PDB entry 6L2C | X-ray diffraction, 2.44 A resolution | chains C and D of the 4 polymer chains in the assembly

Chain C (and D):
Name: Acetyl-CoA-acetyltransferase, putative
Source organism: Aspergillus fumigatus A1163
Notes: chain D of this document is another copy of the same molecule, construct and numbering; everything in this record applies to it too
UniProt: B0XMC1 (B0XMC1_ASPFC); residues 32-433 here = UniProt positions 32-433
Sequence (402 residues; numbered 32 to 433; the number before each row is that of its first residue):
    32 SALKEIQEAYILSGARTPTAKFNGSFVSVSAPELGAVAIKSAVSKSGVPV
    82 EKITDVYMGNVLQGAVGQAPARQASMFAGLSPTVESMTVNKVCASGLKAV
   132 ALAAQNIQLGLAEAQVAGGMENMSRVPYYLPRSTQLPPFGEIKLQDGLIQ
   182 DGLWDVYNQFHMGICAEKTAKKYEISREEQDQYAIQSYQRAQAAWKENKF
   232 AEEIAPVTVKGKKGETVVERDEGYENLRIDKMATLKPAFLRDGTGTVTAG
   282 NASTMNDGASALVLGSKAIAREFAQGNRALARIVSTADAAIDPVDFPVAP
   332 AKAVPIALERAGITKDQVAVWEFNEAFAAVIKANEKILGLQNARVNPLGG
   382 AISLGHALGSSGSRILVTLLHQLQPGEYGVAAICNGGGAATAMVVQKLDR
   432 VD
Unresolved in the structure: 32-35
Modified / non-standard residues: Cys124 (S-hydroxycysteine; CSO)
Small-molecule neighbours: coenzyme A (COA): Cys124, Leu184, His192, Met193, Tyr219, Asn257, Leu258, Arg259, Lys262, Met263, Leu266, Phe270, Ala280, Gly281, Ala283, Ser284, Thr285, Met286, Phe327, Ala357, Phe358, His387, Leu389
From the paper describing this entry:
  - catalytic residues: Cys124, His387, Cys415 (by similarity / conservation)
  - mutagenesis - C124S, H387F, C415S: abolished catalytic activity
  - binding site for coenzyme A: Asn257, Leu258, Arg259, Met286
  - specificity-determining residues: Asn257, Leu258, Arg259, Met286

Chain C / chain D interface:
Pairs across the interface (145):
  Glu36(C) with Glu36(D); Ile37(D)
  Ile37(C) with Glu36(D); Ile37(D), hydrophobic; Leu140(D)
  Phe53(C) with Arg163(D)
  Asn54(C) with Thr165(D), hydrogen bond
  Val58(C) with Gln166(D)
  Tyr88(C) with Lys129(D), hydrogen bond
  Gln94(C) with Gln94(D), hydrogen bond; Asn121(D), hydrogen bond; Asp182(D)
  Gly95(C) with Tyr160(D); Asp182(D)
  Ala96(C) with Tyr160(D); Gln181(D); Asp182(D), hydrogen bond (backbone-side chain)
  Val97(C) with Asp182(D)
  Gly98(C) with Gln181(D); Asp182(D), hydrogen bond (backbone-side chain)
  Gln99(C) with Gln181(D); Asp182(D); Gly183(D), hydrogen bond (side chain-backbone); Trp185(D); Val187(D); Met193(D), hydrogen bond; Gly417(D); Gly418(D)
  Ala100(C) with Val123(D), hydrophobic
  Pro101(C) with Asn121(D)
  Arg103(C) with Tyr188(D); Ala321(D); Ile322(D), hydrogen bond (side chain-backbone); Gly418(D), hydrogen bond (side chain-backbone)
  Gln104(C) with Val187(D); Tyr188(D), hydrogen bond (backbone-side chain)
  Met107(C) with Tyr188(D), hydrophobic; Pro324(D), hydrophobic
  Phe108(C) with Val187(D), hydrophobic
  Pro113(C) with Ala321(D); Ile322(D); Asp323(D)
  Thr114(C) with Ala321(D); Lys333(D), hydrogen bond
  Val115(C) with Ala321(D)
  Glu116(C) with Lys122(D), salt bridge; Asp319(D); Ala320(D), hydrogen bond (side chain-backbone); Ala321(D), hydrogen bond (side chain-backbone); Ala420(D); Ala421(D)
  Ser117(C) with Lys122(D)
  Met118(C) with Val120(D), hydrophobic; Asn121(D); Lys129(D); Leu133(D), hydrophobic
  Thr119(C) with Val120(D); Asn121(D), hydrogen bond (backbone-backbone)
  Val120(C) with Met118(D), hydrophobic
  Asn121(C) with Gln94(D), hydrogen bond; Thr119(D), hydrogen bond (backbone-backbone)
  Lys122(C) with Glu116(D), salt bridge; Ser117(D)
  Val123(C) with Gln99(D); Ala100(D), hydrophobic
  Lys129(C) with Tyr88(D), hydrogen bond; Met118(D)
  Leu133(C) with Met118(D), hydrophobic
  Gln136(C) with Gln136(D); Asn137(D); Leu140(D); Leu142(D)
  Asn137(C) with Gln136(D)
  Leu140(C) with Ile37(D); Gln136(D); Gln139(D); Leu140(D), hydrophobic
  Leu142(C) with Gln136(D); Arg341(D)
  Met154(C) with Arg163(D)
  Ser155(C) with Arg163(D), hydrogen bond (backbone-side chain); Gln166(D), hydrogen bond (backbone-side chain)
  Arg156(C) with Gln166(D)
  Val157(C) with Arg163(D), hydrogen bond (backbone-side chain)
  Pro158(C) with Tyr160(D), hydrophobic; Leu161(D)
  Tyr159(C) with Tyr159(D); Tyr160(D); Leu161(D), hydrogen bond (backbone-backbone); Arg163(D)
  Tyr160(C) with Ala96(D); Pro158(D), hydrophobic; Tyr159(D); Tyr160(D), hydrophobic
  Leu161(C) with Pro158(D); Tyr159(D), hydrogen bond (backbone-backbone); Leu175(D), hydrophobic
  Arg163(C) with Phe53(D); Ser155(D), hydrogen bond (side chain-backbone); Val157(D), hydrogen bond (side chain-backbone); Tyr159(D); Asp177(D), salt bridge; Leu179(D)
  Thr165(C) with Asn54(D), hydrogen bond
  Gln166(C) with Ser155(D), hydrogen bond (side chain-backbone); Arg156(D)
  Leu175(C) with Leu161(D), hydrophobic
  Asp177(C) with Arg163(D), salt bridge
  Leu179(C) with Arg163(D)
  Gln181(C) with Ala96(D); Gly98(D); Gln99(D), hydrogen bond (backbone-backbone)
  Asp182(C) with Gln94(D); Gly95(D); Ala96(D), hydrogen bond (side chain-backbone); Val97(D); Gly98(D), hydrogen bond (side chain-backbone); Gln99(D)
  Gly183(C) with Gln99(D), hydrogen bond (backbone-side chain)
  Trp185(C) with Gln99(D)
  Asp186(C) with Gln99(D)
  Val187(C) with Gln99(D); Gln104(D)
  Tyr188(C) with Arg103(D), hydrogen bond (side chain-backbone); Gln104(D), hydrogen bond (side chain-backbone); Met107(D); Phe108(D), hydrophobic
  Met193(C) with Gln99(D), hydrogen bond
  Asp319(C) with Glu116(D)
  Ala320(C) with Glu116(D), hydrogen bond (backbone-side chain)
  Ala321(C) with Arg103(D); Pro113(D); Thr114(D), hydrogen bond (backbone-side chain); Val115(D)
  Ile322(C) with Arg103(D), hydrogen bond (backbone-side chain); Pro113(D), hydrogen bond (backbone-backbone)
  Asp323(C) with Pro113(D)
  Pro324(C) with Arg103(D)
  Lys333(C) with Thr114(D), hydrogen bond
  Arg341(C) with Leu142(D)
  Gly417(C) with Gln99(D)
  Gly418(C) with Gln99(D); Arg103(D), hydrogen bond (backbone-side chain)
  Ala420(C) with Glu116(D)
  Ala421(C) with Glu116(D)
Interface residues without a listed pair, chain C (73 interface residues in all): Val92, Gln139, Leu184, Gly419
Interface residues without a listed pair, chain D (73 interface residues in all): Asp86, Val92, Pro101, Met154, Leu184, Asp186, Gly419

Overview:
The chain C/chain D interface involves 73 residues from each chain; the contacts include 40 hydrogen bonds and
4 salt bridges. Polar pairs include Glu116(C)-Lys122(D), Arg163(C)-Asp177(D) and Asn54(C)-Thr165(D). Chain C
binds coenzyme A. From the paper: catalytic residues Cys124(C), His387(C) and Cys415(C); C124S, H387F and
C415S of chain C abolish catalytic activity.
Both chains are Acetyl-CoA-acetyltransferase, putative (Aspergillus fumigatus A1163). Entry 6L2C (Crystal
structure of Aspergillus fumigatus mitochondrial acetyl-CoA acetyltransferase in complex with CoA) was
determined by X-ray diffraction (same publication as 6L2G).
